Entry 4MYK (X-ray diffraction, 1.52 A resolution); this record covers chain A.

Chain A:
Molecule: Formiminoglutamase
From: Trypanosoma cruzi
Notes: EC 3.5.3.8
UniProt: Q4DSA0 (Q4DSA0_TRYCC); residues 1-308 here = UniProt positions 1-308
Chain sequence (316 residues; numbered -7 to 308; the number before each row is that of its first residue; numbers below 1 keep their minus sign (Met-7 is residue -7)):
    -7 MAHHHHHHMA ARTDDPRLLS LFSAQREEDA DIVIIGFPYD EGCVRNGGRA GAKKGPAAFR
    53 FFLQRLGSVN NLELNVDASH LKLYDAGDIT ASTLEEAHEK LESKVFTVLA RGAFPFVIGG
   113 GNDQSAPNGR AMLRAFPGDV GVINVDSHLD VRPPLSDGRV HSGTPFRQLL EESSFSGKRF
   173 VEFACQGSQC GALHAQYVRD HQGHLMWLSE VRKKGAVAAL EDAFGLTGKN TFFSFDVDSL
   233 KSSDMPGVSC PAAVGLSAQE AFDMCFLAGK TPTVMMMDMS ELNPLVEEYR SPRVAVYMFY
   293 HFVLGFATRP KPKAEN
Unresolved in the structure: -7 to 4, 145-154, 303-308
Cystine bridges: Cys35-Cys242
Differences from the reference sequence: expression tag (-7 to 0); engineered mutation Pro302 (Ser in Q4DSA0)
Bound ions: Mn2+ site 1: Asn114, Asp138, Asp228; Mn2+ site 2: Asp138, His140, Asp228, Asp230
Reported in the primary citation:
  - contacts within the chain: Asn38-Asp142 (hydrogen bond), Asp142-Arg144 (hydrogen bond)
  - conformationally variable residues (order/disorder transition, side-chain flip): Asp142, Pro145 to Ser154
  - mutagenesis - N114H, R144A (38-fold), R144E (269-fold): decreased catalytic activity
  - mutagenesis - R144K: unchanged catalytic activity
  - catalytic residues: Asp142, Glu273 (proposed by the authors, not directly observed)
  - mutagenesis - N114H: unchanged binding to Mn2+

Overview:
The Mn2+ site 1 is built by Asn114, Asp138 and Asp228. Asp138, His140, Asp228 and Asp230 coordinate Mn2+ site
2. From the paper: catalytic residues Asp142 and Glu273; N114H, R144A and R144E reduce catalytic activity.
Chain A is Formiminoglutamase (Trypanosoma cruzi); the structure, Crystal structure of Trypanosoma cruzi
formiminoglutamase (oxidized) with Mn2+2 at pH 8.5, was determined by X-ray diffraction (same publication as
4MXR, 4MYF, 4MYL and 4MYN).
